2CD7 - chain A; structure by X-ray diffraction, 1.50 A resolution.

Chain A:
Molecule: Protein arsc
From: Staphylococcus aureus
Notes: EC 1.97.1.5
Reference sequence: P0A006 (ARSC_STAAU); residue numbers follow UniProt; this construct covers 1-131
Sequence (131 residues; numbered 1 to 131; the number before each row is that of its first residue):
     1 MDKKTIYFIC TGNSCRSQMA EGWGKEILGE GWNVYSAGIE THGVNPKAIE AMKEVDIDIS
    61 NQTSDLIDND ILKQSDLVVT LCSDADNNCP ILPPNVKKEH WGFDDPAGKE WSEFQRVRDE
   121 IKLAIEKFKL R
Differences from the reference sequence: engineered mutation Gln-62 (His in P0A006)
Swiss-Prot annotation at these positions:
  - active site (Nucleophile): Cys-10, Cys-82, Cys-89
  - binding site (K(+)): Asn-13, Ser-36, Thr-63, Asp-65
  - natural variant: Asp-2 (D2T: In strain: SW18, SW4 and 2 more), Gly-24 to Asn-33 (sequence variant, change not given here; In strain: SW18), Gly-24 to Gly-31 (sequence variant, change not given here; In strain: SW24 and SW1; sequence variant, change not given here; In strain: SW4), Asp-56 (D56G: In strain: SW18, SW4 and 2 more), Asp-65 (D65N: In strain: SW24 and SW1), Asp-70 to Asp-76 (sequence variant, change not given here; In strain: SW18, SW4 and 2 more), Asn-87 (N87V: In strain: SW18, SW4 and 2 more), Ile-91 (I91S: In strain: SW4, SW24 and 1 more; I91T: In strain: SW18), Pro-94 (P94T: In strain: SW18, SW4 and 2 more), Glu-110 (E110P: In strain: SW18, SW4 and 2 more), Leu-123 (L123I: In strain: SW4, SW24 and 1 more; L123V: In strain: SW18), Lys-127 (K127N: In strain: SW18, SW4 and 2 more), 1 further natural variant entry in UniProt
  - mutagenesis: Cys-10 (C10A: Loss of activity; C10S: Loss of activity; when associated with A-15), Asn-13 (N13A: Loss of K(+) stabilization over Na(+)), Cys-15 (C15A: 2-fold decrease in affinity for arsenate. Does not affect affinity for pNPP. Loss of activity; when associated with S-10), Arg-16 (R16K: Loss of activity), Ser-17 (S17A: 5-fold decrease in catalytic efficiency), Glu-21 (E21A: Decreases the thermal stabilization effect of K(+)), Ser-36 (S36A: Strong impact on thermal stabilization), Asp-65 (D65A: Loss of K(+) stabilization over Na(+)), Cys-82 (C82S: Loss of activity), Cys-89 (C89A: Loss of activity; C89L: Leads to a reductase locked in the C-10/C-82 intermediate form. Decrease in affinity for pNPP), Asp-105 (D105A: 4-fold decrease in catalytic efficiency)
Bound ions: Na+: Asn-13, Ser-36, Thr-63, Asp-65

Overview:
The Na+ site is built by Asn-13, Ser-36, Thr-63 and Asp-65. UniProt lists 3 active-site residues, 4 K+-binding
residues and 11 mutagenesis sites.
Chain A is Protein arsc (Staphylococcus aureus); the structure, Staphylococcus aureus pI258 arsenate reductase
(ArsC) H62Q mutant, was determined by X-ray diffraction together with 2FXI from the same study.
